6TWH - chains B and C of the 6 polymer chains in the assembly; structure by X-ray diffraction, 2.68 A resolution.

[Chain B]
Name: Hemagglutinin HA2
Organism: Influenza A virus (A/harbour seal/Germany/1/2014(H10N7))
UniProt: A0A0A7HR51 (A0A0A7HR51_9INFA); residues 1-176 here correspond to UniProt positions 333-508 (UniProt number = residue number + 332)
Sequence (177 residues; each row starts with the number of its first residue):
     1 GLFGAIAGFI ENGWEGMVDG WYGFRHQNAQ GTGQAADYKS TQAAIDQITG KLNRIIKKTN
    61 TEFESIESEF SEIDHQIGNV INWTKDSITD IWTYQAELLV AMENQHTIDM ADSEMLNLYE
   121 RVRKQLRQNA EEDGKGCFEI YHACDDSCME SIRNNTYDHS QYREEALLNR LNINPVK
Unresolved in the structure: 173-177
Construct notes: expression tag (177)
Disulfide bonds: Cys144-Cys148
Covalent attachments: N-acetylglucosamine (NAG) linked to Asn82
Bound ions: Ca2+: Asn79 (together with N-acetylglucosamine) (shared with 1 residue of chain E; 1 residue of chain F)

[Chain C]
Name: Hemagglutinin
Organism: Influenza A virus (A/harbour seal/Germany/1/2014(H10N7))
UniProt: A0A0A7HR51 (A0A0A7HR51_9INFA); residues 1-323 here correspond to UniProt positions 10-332 (UniProt number = residue number + 9)
Sequence (325 residues; row label = number of the first residue in the row; numbers below 1 keep their minus sign (Asp-1 is residue -1)):
    -1 DPDKICLGHH AVANGTIVKT LTNEQEEVTN ATETVESTSL NRLCMKGRNH KDLGNCHPIG
    59 MLIGTPACDL HLTGTWDTLI ERKNAIAYCY PGATVNEEAL RQKIMESGGI SKINTGFTYG
   119 SSINSAGTTK ACMRNGGNSF YAELKWLVSK NKGQNFPQTT NTYRNADTAE HLIMWGIHHP
   179 SSTQEKNDLY GTQSLSISVG SSTYKNNFVP VVGARPQVNG LSSRIDFHWT LVQPGDKITF
   239 SHNGGLIAPS RVSKLIGRGL GIQSEAPIDN SCESKCFWRG GSINTRLPFQ NLSPRTVGQC
   299 PKYVNKKSLM LATGMRNVPE LVQGR
Unresolved in the structure: 210-214, 319-323
Construct notes: expression tag (-1 to 0); engineered mutation Ser221 (Gly230 in A0A0A7HR51)
Disulfide bonds: Cys54-Cys66, Cys87-Cys130, Cys274-Cys298
Covalent attachments: N-acetylglucosamine (NAG) linked to Asn28

[How chain B and chain C interact]
Contacting residue pairs (9; chain B residue first):
  Gln47(B) with Thr20(C)
  Gly50(B) with Leu19(C); Thr20(C); Glu22(C)
  Lys51(B) with Leu19(C), hydrogen bond (backbone-backbone)
  Asn53(B) with Glu22(C), hydrogen bond
  Arg54(B) with Leu19(C), hydrogen bond (side chain-backbone)
  Met102(B) with Leu19(C), hydrophobic
  Glu103(B) with Leu19(C)
Also at the interface, not in a pair above, chain B (9 interface residues in all): Asp46, His106
Also at the interface, not in a pair above, chain C (4 interface residues in all): Thr18

[Summary]
Chain B and chain C form an interface of 9 and 4 residues respectively; the contacts include 3 hydrogen bonds.
Polar pairs include Asn53(B)-Glu22(C), Arg54(B)-Leu19(C) and Lys51(B)-Leu19(C). N-acetylglucosamine is
covalently linked to Asn82(B). N-acetylglucosamine is covalently linked to Asn28(C).
Chain B is Hemagglutinin HA2 and chain C is Hemagglutinin, both from Influenza A virus (A/harbour
seal/Germany/1/2014(H10N7)); the structure, Crystal structure of the haemagglutinin mutant (Gln226Leu,
Gly228Ser) from an H10N7 seal influenza virus isolated in ..., was determined by X-ray diffraction together
with 6TJW, 6TJY, 6TVA, 6TVB, 6TVC, 6TVD and 9 further entries from the same study.
